PDB entry 2Q9N | X-ray diffraction, 2.20 A resolution | chain A

Chain A:
Protein: Beta-lactamase
Source organism: Enterobacter cloacae
Notes: EC 3.5.2.6
Reference sequence: P05364 (AMPC_ENTCL); residues 2-360 here correspond to UniProt positions 22-380 (UniProt number = residue number + 20)
Chain sequence (359 residues; numbered 2 to 360; the number before each row is that of its first residue):
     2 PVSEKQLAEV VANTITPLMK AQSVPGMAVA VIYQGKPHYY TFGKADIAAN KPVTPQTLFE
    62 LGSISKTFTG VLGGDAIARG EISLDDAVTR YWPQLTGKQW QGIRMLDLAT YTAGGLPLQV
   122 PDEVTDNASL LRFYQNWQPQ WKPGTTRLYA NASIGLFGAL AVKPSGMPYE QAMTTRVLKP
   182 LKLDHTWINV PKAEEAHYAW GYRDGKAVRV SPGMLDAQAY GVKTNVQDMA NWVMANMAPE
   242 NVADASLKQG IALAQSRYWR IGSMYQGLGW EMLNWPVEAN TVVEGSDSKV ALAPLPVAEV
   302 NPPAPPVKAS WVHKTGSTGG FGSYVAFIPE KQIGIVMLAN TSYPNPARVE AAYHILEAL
Swiss-Prot annotation at these positions:
  - active site: Ser-64 (Acyl-ester intermediate), Tyr-150 (Proton acceptor)
  - binding site (substrate): Lys-315 to Gly-317

In short:
From UniProt: active-site residues Ser-64 and Tyr-150 and 3 substrate-binding residues.
Chain A is Beta-lactamase (Enterobacter cloacae); the structure, 4-Substituted Trinems as Broad
Spectrum-Lactamase Inhibitors: Structure-based Design, Synthesis and Biological Activity, was determined by
X-ray diffraction together with 2Q9M from the same study.
